PDB entry 8AYH | electron microscopy, 3.35 A resolution | chains A and B of the 3 polymer chains in the assembly

== Chain A ==
Protein: Complement C5 alpha chain
Source organism: Homo sapiens
UniProtKB: P01031 (CO5_HUMAN); residues 678-1676 here = UniProt positions 678-1676
Sequence (999 residues; each row starts with the number of its first residue):
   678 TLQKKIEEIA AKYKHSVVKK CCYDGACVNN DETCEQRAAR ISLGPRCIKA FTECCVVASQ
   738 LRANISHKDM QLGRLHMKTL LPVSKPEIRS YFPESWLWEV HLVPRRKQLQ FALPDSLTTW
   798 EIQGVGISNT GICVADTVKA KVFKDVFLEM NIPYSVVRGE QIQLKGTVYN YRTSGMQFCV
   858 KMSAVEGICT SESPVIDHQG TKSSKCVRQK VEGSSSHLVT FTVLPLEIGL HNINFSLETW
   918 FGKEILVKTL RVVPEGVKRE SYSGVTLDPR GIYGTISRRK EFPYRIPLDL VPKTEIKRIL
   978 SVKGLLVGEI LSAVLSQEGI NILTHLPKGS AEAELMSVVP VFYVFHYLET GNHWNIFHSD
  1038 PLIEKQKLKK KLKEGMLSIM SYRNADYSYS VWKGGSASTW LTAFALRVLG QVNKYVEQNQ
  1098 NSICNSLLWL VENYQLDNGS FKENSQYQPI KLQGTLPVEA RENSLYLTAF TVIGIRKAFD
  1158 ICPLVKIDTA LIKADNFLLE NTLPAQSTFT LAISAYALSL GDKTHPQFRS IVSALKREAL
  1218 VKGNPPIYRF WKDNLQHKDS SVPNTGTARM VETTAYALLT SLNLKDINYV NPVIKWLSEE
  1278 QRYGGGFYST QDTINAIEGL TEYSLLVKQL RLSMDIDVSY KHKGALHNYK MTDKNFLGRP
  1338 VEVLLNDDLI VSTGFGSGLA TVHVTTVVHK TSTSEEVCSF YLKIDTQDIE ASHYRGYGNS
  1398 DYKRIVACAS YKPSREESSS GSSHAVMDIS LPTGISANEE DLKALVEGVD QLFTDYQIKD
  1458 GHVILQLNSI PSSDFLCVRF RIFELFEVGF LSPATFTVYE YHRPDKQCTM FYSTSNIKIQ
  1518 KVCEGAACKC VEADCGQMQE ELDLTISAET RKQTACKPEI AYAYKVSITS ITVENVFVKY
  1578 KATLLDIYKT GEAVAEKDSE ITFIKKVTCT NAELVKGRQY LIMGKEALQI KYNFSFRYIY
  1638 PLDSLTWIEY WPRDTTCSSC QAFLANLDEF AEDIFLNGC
Not modelled in the structure: 869-879, 1389-1398, 1514-1676
Disulfide bonds: Cys698-Cys724, Cys699-Cys731, Cys711-Cys732, Cys856-Cys883, Cys1101-Cys1159, Cys1375-Cys1505, Cys1405-Cys1474
Residues lining bound ligands: H1H (5-methoxy-2-[[(1S)-1-(2-methoxyphenyl)ethyl]carbamoylamino]-4-(4-methylpentoxy)benzoic acid): Ile683, Ile686, Tyr700, Ala703, Cys704, Val705, Cys731, Val734, Ala735, Arg739, His744, Met747, Gln748, Gly750, Arg751, Met754

== Chain B ==
Protein: Cobra venom factor
Source organism: Naja kaouthia
UniProtKB: Q91132 (VCO3_NAJKA); residues 1-1642 here = UniProt positions 1-1642
Sequence (1642 residues; numbered 1 to 1642; the number before each row is that of its first residue):
     1 MERMALYLVA ALLIGFPGSS HGALYTLITP AVLRTDTEEQ ILVEAHGDST PKQLDIFVHD
    61 FPRKQKTLFQ TRVDMNPAGG MLVTPTIEIP AKEVSTDSRQ NQYVVVQVTG PQVRLEKVVL
   121 LSYQSSFLFI QTDKGIYTPG SPVLYRVFSM DHNTSKMNKT VIVEFQTPEG ILVSSNSVDL
   181 NFFWPYNLPD LVSLGTWRIV AKYEHSPENY TAYFDVRKYV LPSFEVRLQP SEKFFYIDGN
   241 ENFHVSITAR YLYGEEVEGV AFVLFGVKID DAKKSIPDSL TRIPIIDGDG KATLKRDTFR
   301 SRFPNLNELV GHTLYASVTV MTESGSDMVV TEQSGIHIVA SPYQIHFTKT PKYFKPGMPY
   361 ELTVYVTNPD GSPAAHVPVV SEAFHSMGTT LSDGTAKLIL NIPLNAQSLP ITVRTNHGDL
   421 PRERQATKSM TAIAYQTQGG SGNYLHVAIT STEIKPGDNL PVNFNVKGNA NSLKQIKYFT
   481 YLILNKGKIF KVGRQPRRDG QNLVTMNLHI TPDLIPSFRF VAYYQVGNNE IVADSVWVDV
   541 KDTCMGTLVV KGDNLIQMPG AAMKIKLEGD PGARVGLVAV DKAVYVLNDK YKISQAKIWD
   601 TIEKSDFGCT AGSGQNNLGV FEDAGLALTT STNLNTKQRS AAKCPQPANR RRRSSVLLLD
   661 SNASKAAEFQ DQDLRKCCED VMHENPMGYT CEKRAKYIQE GDACKAAFLE CCRYIKGVRD
   721 ENQRESELFL ARDDNEDGFI ADSDIISRSD FPKSWLWLTK DLTEEPNSQG ISSKTMSFYL
   781 RDSITTWVVL AVSFTPTKGI CVAEPYEIRV MKVFFIDLQM PYSVVKNEQV EIRAILHNYV
   841 NEDIYVRVEL LYNPAFCSAS TKGQRYRQQF PIKALSSRAV PFVIVPLEQG LHDVEIKASV
   901 QEALWSDGVR KKLKVVPEGV QKSIVTIVKL DPRAKGVGGT QLEVIKARKL DDRVPDTEIE
   961 TKIIIQGDPV AQIIENSIDG SKLNHLIITP SGCGEQNMIR MAAPVIATYY LDTTEQWETL
  1021 GINRRTEAVN QIVTGYAQQM VYKKADHSYA AFTNRASSSW LTAYVVKVFA MAAKMVAGIS
  1081 HEIICGGVRW LILNRQQPDG AFKENAPVLS GTMQGGIQGA EEEVYLTAFI LVALLESKTI
  1141 CNDYVNSLDS SIKKATNYLL KKYEKLQRPY TTALTAYALA AADQLNDDRV LMAASTGRDH
  1201 WEEYNAHTHN IEGTSYALLA LLKMKKFDQT GPIVRWLTDQ NFYGETYGQT QATVMAFQAL
  1261 AEYEIQMPTH KDLNLDITIE LPDREVPIRY RINYENALLA RTVETKLNQD ITVTASGDGK
  1321 ATMTILTFYN AQLQEKANVC NKFHLNVSVE NIHLNAMGAK GALMLKICTR YLGEVDSTMT
  1381 IIDISMLTGF LPDAEDLTRL SKGVDRYISR YEVDNNMAQK VAVIIYLNKV SHSEDECLHF
  1441 KILKHFEVGF IQPGSVKVYS YYNLDEKCTK FYHPDKGTGL LNKICIGNVC RCAGETCSSL
  1501 NHQERIDVPL QIEKACETNV DYVYKTKLLR IEEQDGNDIY VMDVLEVIKQ GTDENPRAKT
  1561 HQYISQRKCQ EALNLKVNDD YLIWGSRSDL LPTKDKISYI ITKNTWIERW PHEDECQEEE
  1621 FQKLCDDFAQ FSYTLTEFGC PT
Not modelled in the structure: 1-22, 646-737, 919-1338, 1353-1361, 1495-1642
Disulfide bonds: Cys544-Cys801, Cys609-Cys644, Cys1340-Cys1468, Cys1368-Cys1437, Cys1485-Cys1490
Ion coordination: Mg2+: Pro516, Asp539, Val540, Asp542
Swiss-Prot annotation at these positions:
  - region: Glu736 to Ser747 (Factor B binding site)
  - binding site (Mg(2+)): Pro516, Asp539, Val540, Asp542
  - glycosylation (N-linked (GlcNAc...) asparagine): Asn153, Asn158, Asn209, Asn1346
  - cross-link: Cys993 to Gln996 (Isoglutamyl cysteine thioester (Cys-Gln))

== How chain A and chain B interact ==
Contacting residue pairs - 24 pairs, chain A then chain B:
  Arg849(A) with Leu555(B); Ile556(B), hydrogen bond (side chain-backbone); Gln557(B)
  Met853(A) with Met558(B), hydrophobic
  Phe855(A) with Leu904(B)
  Cys856(A) with Leu904(B)
  Lys858(A) with Glu902(B), hydrogen bond (side chain-backbone)
  Ser880(A) with Glu902(B)
  Ser881(A) with Glu902(B), hydrogen bond (backbone-side chain)
  Cys883(A) with Leu904(B), hydrophobic
  Arg885(A) with Ile740(B); Ala903(B), hydrogen bond (side chain-backbone); Leu904(B)
  Glu915(A) with Ala903(B); Leu904(B); Trp905(B)
  Thr916(A) with Trp905(B), hydrogen bond (backbone-side chain)
  Trp917(A) with Met558(B); Lys812(B); Val813(B)
  Phe918(A) with Val813(B)
  Gly919(A) with Val813(B)
  Lys920(A) with Glu842(B); Trp905(B)
Other interface residues (no listed pair), chain A (16 interface residues in all): Lys882
Other interface residues (no listed pair), chain B (15 interface residues in all): Pro559, Met811, Val840

== Summary ==
16 residues of chain A face 15 of chain B across their interface; the contacts include 5 hydrogen bonds. Among
the polar pairs are Arg849(A)-Ile556(B), Lys858(A)-Glu902(B) and Ser881(A)-Glu902(B). Chain A binds compound
H1H. Curated annotation (UniProt) lists 4 Mg2+-binding residues on chain B.
Here chain A is Complement C5 alpha chain (Homo sapiens) and chain B is Cobra venom factor (Naja kaouthia).
Entry 8AYH (Structure of Complement C5 in Complex with small molecule inhibitor and CVF) was determined by
electron microscopy.
